PDB entry 8S0C | electron microscopy, 4.00 A resolution | chains D and E of the 7 polymer chains in the assembly

# Chain D
Name: Origin recognition complex subunit 4
Organism: Homo sapiens
Reference sequence: O43929 (ORC4_HUMAN); residue numbers follow UniProt; this construct covers 1-436
Amino-acid sequence (436 residues; row label = number of the first residue in the row):
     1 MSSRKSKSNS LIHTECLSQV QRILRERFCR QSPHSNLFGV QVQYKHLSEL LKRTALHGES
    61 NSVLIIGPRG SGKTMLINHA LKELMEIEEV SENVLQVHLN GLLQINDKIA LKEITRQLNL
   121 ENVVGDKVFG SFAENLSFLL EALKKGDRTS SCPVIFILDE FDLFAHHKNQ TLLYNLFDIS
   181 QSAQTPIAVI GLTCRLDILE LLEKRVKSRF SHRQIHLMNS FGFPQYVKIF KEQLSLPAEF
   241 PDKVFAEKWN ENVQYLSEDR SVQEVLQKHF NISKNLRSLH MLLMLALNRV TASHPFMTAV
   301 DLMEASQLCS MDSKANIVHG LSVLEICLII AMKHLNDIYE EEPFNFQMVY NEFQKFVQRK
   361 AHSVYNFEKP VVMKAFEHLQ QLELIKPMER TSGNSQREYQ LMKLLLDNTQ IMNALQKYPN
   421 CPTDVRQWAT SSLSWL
Not modelled in the structure: 1-16, 85-93, 125-152, 389-396, 432-436
Metal / ion sites: Mg2+: Thr74 (together with ATP-gamma-S)
Ligand contacts: ATP-gamma-S (AGS; phosphothiophosphoric acid-adenylate ester): Arg27, Gln31, Asn36, Leu37, Phe38, Val40, Arg69, Gly70, Ser71, Gly72, Lys73, Thr74, Met75, Leu192, Leu276, Arg277, His280
Swiss-Prot annotation at these positions:
  - binding site (ATP): Gly67 to Thr74
  - modified residue: Lys7 (N6-methyllysine)
  - natural variant: Tyr174 (Y174C: In MGORS2)
  - mutagenesis: Lys73 (K73A/E: Impairs ORC complex formation), Asp159 to Glu160 (Impairs ORC complex formation)

# Chain E
Name: Origin recognition complex subunit 5
Organism: Homo sapiens
Reference sequence: O43913 (ORC5_HUMAN); residue numbers follow UniProt; this construct covers 1-435
Amino-acid sequence (435 residues; row label = number of the first residue in the row):
     1 MPHLENVVLC RESQVSILQS LFGERHHFSF PSIFIYGHTA SGKTYVTQTL LKTLELPHVF
    61 VNCVECFTLR LLLEQILNKL NHLSSSEDGC STEITCETFN DFVRLFKQVT TAENLKDQTV
   121 YIVLDKAEYL RDMEANLLPG FLRLQELADR NVTVLFLSEI VWEKFRPNTG CFEPFVLYFP
   181 DYSIGNLQKI LSHDHPPEYS ADFYAAYINI LLGVFYTVCR DLKELRHLAV LNFPKYCEPV
   241 VKGEASERDT RKLWRNIEPH LKKAMQTVYL REISSSQWEK LQKDDTDPGQ LKGLSAHTHV
   301 ELPYYSKFIL IAAYLASYNP ARTDKRFFLK HHGKIKKTNF LKKHEKTSNH LLGPKPFPLD
   361 RLLAILYSIV DSRVAPTANI FSQITSLVTL QLLTLVGHDD QLDGPKYKCT VSLDFIRAIA
   421 RTVNFDIIKY LYDFL
Not modelled in the structure: 1-6, 86-91, 286-303, 321-348, 434-435
Metal / ion sites: Mg2+: Thr44 (together with ATP-gamma-S)
Ligand contacts: ATP-gamma-S (AGS; phosphothiophosphoric acid-adenylate ester): Val7, Val8, Leu9, Arg11, Thr39, Ala40, Ser41, Gly42, Lys43, Thr44, Tyr45, Val46, Lys126, Tyr182, Leu222, Lys223
Swiss-Prot annotation at these positions:
  - binding site (ATP): Gly37 to Thr44

# How chain D and chain E interact
Residue-residue contacts (76):
  Ser18(D) - Glu24(E)  hydrogen bond
  Ser18(D) - His27(E)
  Gln21(D) - His27(E)
  Arg22(D) - His27(E)  hydrogen bond (backbone-side chain)
  Arg25(D) - Ser20(E)  hydrogen bond (side chain-backbone)
  Arg25(D) - Leu21(E)  hydrogen bond (side chain-backbone)
  Arg25(D) - Phe22(E)  hydrogen bond (side chain-backbone)
  Arg25(D) - Gly23(E)
  Arg25(D) - His27(E)
  Arg25(D) - Phe28(E)  hydrogen bond (side chain-backbone)
  Cys29(D) - Ser29(E)
  Arg30(D) - Phe28(E)
  Arg69(D) - Arg143(E)
  Arg69(D) - Thr169(E)  hydrogen bond (side chain-backbone)
  Arg69(D) - Gly170(E)  hydrogen bond (side chain-backbone)
  Arg69(D) - Cys171(E)
  Asn100(D) - Leu147(E)
  Leu102(D) - Phe99(E)
  Leu102(D) - Asn136(E)  hydrogen bond (backbone-side chain)
  Leu102(D) - Pro139(E)  hydrophobic
  Leu102(D) - Gly140(E)
  Leu103(D) - Asn100(E)
  Leu103(D) - Val103(E)  hydrophobic
  Leu103(D) - Leu147(E)  hydrophobic
  Gln104(D) - Asn100(E)  hydrogen bond
  Ile105(D) - Asn136(E)
  Ile109(D) - Thr98(E)
  Glu113(D) - Asn100(E)  hydrogen bond
  Arg116(D) - Arg104(E)
  Glu160(D) - Arg143(E)  salt bridge
  Arg277(D) - Phe172(E)
  Met281(D) - Glu173(E)
  Met281(D) - Pro174(E)
  Met281(D) - Phe175(E)
  Met284(D) - Phe30(E)  hydrophobic
  Leu285(D) - Phe30(E)  hydrophobic
  Leu285(D) - Phe175(E)  hydrophobic
  Asn288(D) - Ile17(E)
  Asn288(D) - Ser20(E)
  Asn288(D) - Leu21(E)  hydrogen bond (side chain-backbone)
  Met311(D) - Tyr178(E)  hydrophobic
  Ser313(D) - Tyr36(E)  hydrogen bond
  Ser313(D) - Val161(E)
  Asn316(D) - Tyr36(E)
  Asn316(D) - Tyr178(E)  hydrogen bond
  Ile317(D) - His38(E)  hydrogen bond (backbone-side chain)
  Ile317(D) - Val161(E)  hydrophobic
  His319(D) - Asp181(E)
  Gly320(D) - His38(E)
  Gly320(D) - Asp181(E)
  Gly320(D) - Arg220(E)  hydrogen bond (backbone-side chain)
  Leu321(D) - Arg220(E)  hydrogen bond (backbone-side chain)
  Ser322(D) - Thr217(E)
  Ser322(D) - Val218(E)  hydrogen bond (side chain-backbone)
  Ser322(D) - Arg220(E)
  Val323(D) - Thr217(E)  hydrogen bond (backbone-backbone)
  Leu324(D) - Thr217(E)
  Leu324(D) - Val218(E)  hydrophobic
  Asn345(D) - Leu351(E)
  Gln347(D) - His350(E)
  Gln347(D) - Leu351(E)
  Met348(D) - Leu351(E)  hydrophobic
  Tyr365(D) - Thr217(E)
  Glu368(D) - Gln266(E)  hydrogen bond
  Pro370(D) - Leu270(E)  hydrophobic
  Lys374(D) - Glu224(E)  salt bridge
  Lys374(D) - Tyr269(E)  hydrogen bond (side chain-backbone)
  His378(D) - Thr39(E)
  Leu382(D) - His38(E)
  Leu382(D) - Ile160(E)
  Glu383(D) - Arg131(E)  salt bridge
  Glu383(D) - Lys164(E)
  Tyr399(D) - Tyr318(E)
  Tyr399(D) - His350(E)  hydrogen bond (side chain-backbone)
  Tyr399(D) - Leu351(E)
  Tyr399(D) - Gly353(E)
Also at the interface, not in a pair above, chain D (53 interface residues in all): Glu26, Gln31, Cys194, Leu308, Asp312, Lys314, Asn351, Phe367, Val371, Gln381, Tyr418
Also at the interface, not in a pair above, chain E (56 interface residues in all): His26, Pro31, Gly37, Asp101, Glu146, Asp149, Tyr216, Leu352, Pro354

# In short
Chain D and chain E form an interface of 53 and 56 residues respectively, with 22 hydrogen bonds and 3 salt
bridges. Polar pairs include Glu160(D)-Arg143(E), Lys374(D)-Glu224(E) and Glu383(D)-Arg131(E). Chain D binds
ATP-gamma-S. Chain E binds ATP-gamma-S.
Chain D is Origin recognition complex subunit 4 and chain E is Origin recognition complex subunit 5, both from
Homo sapiens; the structure, H. sapiens ORC1-5 bound to double stranded DNA as part of the MCM-ORC complex,
was determined by electron microscopy, deposited together with 8S09, 8S0A, 8S0B, 8S0D, 8S0E and 8S0F.
